Entry 5IJO (electron microscopy, 21.40 A resolution (very low resolution: no residue pairs are listed; an interface is given only as per-side residue counts)); this record covers chains C and K of the 26 polymer chains in the assembly.

Chain C:
Molecule: Nuclear pore complex protein Nup93
Source organism: Homo sapiens
UniProt: Q8N1F7 (NUP93_HUMAN); residues 1-819 here = UniProt positions 1-819
Chain sequence (819 residues; row label = number of the first residue in the row):
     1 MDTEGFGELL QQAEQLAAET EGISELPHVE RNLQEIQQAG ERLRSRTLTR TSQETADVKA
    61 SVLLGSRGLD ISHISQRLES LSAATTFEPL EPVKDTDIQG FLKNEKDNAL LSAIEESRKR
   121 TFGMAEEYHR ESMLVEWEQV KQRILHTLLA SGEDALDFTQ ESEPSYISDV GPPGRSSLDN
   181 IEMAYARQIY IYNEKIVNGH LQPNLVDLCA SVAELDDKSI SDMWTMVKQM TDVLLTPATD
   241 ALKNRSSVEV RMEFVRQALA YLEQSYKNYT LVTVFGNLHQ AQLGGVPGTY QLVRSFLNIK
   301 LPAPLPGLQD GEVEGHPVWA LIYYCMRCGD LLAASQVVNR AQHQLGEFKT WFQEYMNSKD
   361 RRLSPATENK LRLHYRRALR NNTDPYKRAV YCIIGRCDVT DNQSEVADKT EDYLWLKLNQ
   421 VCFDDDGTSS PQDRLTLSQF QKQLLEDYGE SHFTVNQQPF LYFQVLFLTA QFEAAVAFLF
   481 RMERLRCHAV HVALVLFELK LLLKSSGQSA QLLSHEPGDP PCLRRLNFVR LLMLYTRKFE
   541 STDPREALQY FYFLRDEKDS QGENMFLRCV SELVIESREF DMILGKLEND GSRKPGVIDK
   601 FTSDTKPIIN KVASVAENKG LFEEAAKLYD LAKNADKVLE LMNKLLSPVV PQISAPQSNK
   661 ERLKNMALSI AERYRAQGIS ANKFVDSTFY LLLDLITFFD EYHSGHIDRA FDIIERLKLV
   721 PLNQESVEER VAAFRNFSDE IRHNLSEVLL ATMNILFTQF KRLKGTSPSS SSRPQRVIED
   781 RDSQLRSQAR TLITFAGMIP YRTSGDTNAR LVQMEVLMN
Unresolved in the structure: 43-172, 235-249, 280-281, 456-458, 505-521, 766-777, 816-819
Curated features (UniProtKB/Swiss-Prot):
  - modified residue: T49 (Phosphothreonine), S52 (Phosphoserine), S66 (Phosphoserine), S72 (Phosphoserine), S75 (Phosphoserine), S80 (Phosphoserine), S430 (Phosphoserine), S767 (Phosphoserine)
  - natural variant: R388 (R388W: In NPHS12), G591 (G591V: In NPHS12), Y629 (Y629C: In NPHS12)

Chain K:
Molecule: Nuclear pore complex protein Nup155
Source organism: Homo sapiens
UniProt: O75694 (NU155_HUMAN); numbering as in UniProt (aligned over 1-1391)
Chain sequence (1391 residues; row label = number of the first residue in the row):
     1 MPSSLLGAAM PASTSAAALQ EALENAGRLI DRQLQEDRMY PDLSELLMVS APNNPTVSGM
    61 SDMDYPLQGP GLLSVPNLPE ISSIRRVPLP PELVEQFGHM QCNCMMGVFP PISRAWLTID
   121 SDIFMWNYED GGDLAYFDGL SETILAVGLV KPKAGIFQPH VRHLLVLATP VDIVILGLSY
   181 ANLQTGSGVL NDSLSGGMQL LPDPLYSLPT DNTYLLTITS TDNGRIFLAG KDGCLYEVAY
   241 QAEAGWFSQR CRKINHSKSS LSFLVPSLLQ FTFSEDDPIL QIAIDNSRNI LYTRSEKGVI
   301 QVYDLGQDGQ GMSRVASVSQ NAIVSAAGNI ARTIDRSVFK PIVQIAVIEN SESLDCQLLA
   361 VTHAGVRLYF STCPFRQPLA RPNTLTLVHV RLPPGFSASS TVEKPSKVHR ALYSKGILLM
   421 AASENEDNDI LWCVNHDTFP FQKPMMETQM TAGVDGHSWA LSAIDELKVD KIITPLNKDH
   481 IPITDSPVVV QQHMLPPKKF VLLSAQGSLM FHKLRPVDQL RHLLVSNVGG DGEEIERFFK
   541 LHQEDQACAT CLILACSTAA CDREVSAWAT RAFFRYGGEA QMRFPTTLPP PSNVGPILGS
   601 PVYSSSPVPS GSPYPNPSFL GTPSHGIQPP AMSTPVCALG NPATQATNMS CVTGPEIVYS
   661 GKHNGICIYF SRIMGNIWDA SLVVERIFKS GNREITAIES SVPCQLLESV LQELKGLQEF
   721 LDRNSQFAGG PLGNPNTTAK VQQRLIGFMR PENGNPQQMQ QELQRKFHEA QLSEKISLQA
   781 IQQLVRKSYQ ALALWKLLCE HQFTIIVAEL QKELQEQLKI TTFKDLVIRD KELTGALIAS
   841 LINCYIRDNA AVDGISLHLQ DICPLLYSTD DAICSKANEL LQRSRQVQNK TEKERMLRES
   901 LKEYQKISNQ VDLSNVCAQY RQVRFYEGVV ELSLTAAEKK DPQGLGLHFY KHGEPEEDIV
   961 GLQAFQERLN SYKCITDTLQ ELVNQSKAAP QSPSVPKKPG PPVLSSDPNM LSNEEAGHHF
  1021 EQMLKLSQRS KDELFSIALY NWLIQVDLAD KLLQVASPFL EPHLVRMAKV DQNRVRYMDL
  1081 LWRYYEKNRS FSNAARVLSR LADMHSTEIS LQQRLEYIAR AILSAKSSTA ISSIAADGEF
  1141 LHELEEKMEV ARIQLQIQET LQRQYSHHSS VQDAVSQLDS ELMDITKLYG EFADPFKLAE
  1201 CKLAIIHCAG YSDPILVQTL WQDIIEKELS DSVTLSSSDR MHALSLKIVL LGKIYAGTPR
  1261 FFPLDFIVQF LEQQVCTLNW DVGFVIQTMN EIGVPLPRLL EVYDQLFKSR DPFWNRMKKP
  1321 LHLLDCIHVL LIRYVENPSQ VLNCERRRFT NLCLDAVCGY LVELQSMSSS VAVQAITGNF
  1381 KSLQAKLERL H
Unresolved in the structure: 1-19, 51-57, 61, 69-71, 183-193, 206, 242-252, 262-275, 314-315, 341, 377-379, 426, 466-473, 526-533, 559-560, 585, 590-657, 685-698, 731-768, 864-870, 888-897, 959, 984-1014, 1030-1033, 1070-1075, 1106, 1126-1138, 1313-1318, 1376-1391

Interface between chain C and chain K:
At this resolution (21 A) residue pairs are not listed: 17 residues of chain C and 16 of chain K lie at the interface.

Summary:
The interface between chain C and chain K involves 17 residues on one side and 16 on the other.
Chain C is Nuclear pore complex protein Nup93 and chain K is Nuclear pore complex protein Nup155, both from
Homo sapiens; the structure, Alternative composite structure of the inner ring of the human nuclear pore
complex (16 copies of ..., was determined by electron microscopy together with 5IJN from the same study.
